5U5O - chain A; structure by X-ray diffraction, 1.15 A resolution.

# Chain A
Name: LPXTG-motif cell wall anchor domain protein
Organism: Mobiluncus mulieris
Reference sequence: E0QN07 (E0QN07_9ACTO); residues 1-292 here correspond to UniProt positions 6668-6959 (UniProt number = residue number + 6667)
Amino-acid sequence (292 residues; row label = number of the first residue in the row):
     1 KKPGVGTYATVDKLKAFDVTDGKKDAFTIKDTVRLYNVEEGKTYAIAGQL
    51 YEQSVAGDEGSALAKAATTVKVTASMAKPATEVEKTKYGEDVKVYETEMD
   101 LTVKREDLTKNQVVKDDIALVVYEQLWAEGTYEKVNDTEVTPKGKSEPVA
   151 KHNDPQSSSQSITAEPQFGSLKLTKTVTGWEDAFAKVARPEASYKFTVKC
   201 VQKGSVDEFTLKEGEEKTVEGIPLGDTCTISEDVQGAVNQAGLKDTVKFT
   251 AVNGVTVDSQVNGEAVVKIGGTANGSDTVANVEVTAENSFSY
Unresolved in the structure: 273-277
Disulfides: Cys200-Cys228
Glycans and other covalent adducts: covalent link Thr7-Gln160; covalent link Lys175-Asn288
Reported in the primary citation:
  - contacts within the chain: Thr7-Gln160, Asp31-Glu124 (hydrogen bond), Lys175-Asn288 (covalent link)
  - post-translational modification sites: Thr7, Gln160, Lys175, Asn288

# Summary
The paper reports modification sites Thr7, Gln160 and Lys175 among others; contacts within the chain involving
Thr7, Gln160 and Asp31 among others.
Chain A is LPXTG-motif cell wall anchor domain protein (Mobiluncus mulieris); the structure, Bacterial adhesin
from Mobiluncus mulieris containing intramolecular disulfide, isopeptide, and ester bond cross-links (space
group P1), was determined by X-ray diffraction (same publication as 5U6F).
